Entry 5DMJ (X-ray diffraction, 2.79 A resolution); this record covers chains A and B.

Chain A:
Protein: Tumor necrosis factor receptor superfamily member 5
Organism: Homo sapiens
Notes: engineered mutation(s): D153, D180
UniProt: P25942 (TNR5_HUMAN); numbering as in UniProt (aligned over 23-193)
Amino-acid sequence (183 residues; row label = number of the first residue in the row):
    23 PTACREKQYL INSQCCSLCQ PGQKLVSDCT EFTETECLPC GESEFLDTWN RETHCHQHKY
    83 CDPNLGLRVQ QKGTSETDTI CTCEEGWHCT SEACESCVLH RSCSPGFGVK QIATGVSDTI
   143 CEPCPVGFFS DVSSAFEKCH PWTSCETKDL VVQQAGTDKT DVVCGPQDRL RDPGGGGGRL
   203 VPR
Disordered / not traced: 23, 189-205
Construct notes: expression tag (194-205)
Cystine bridges: Cys26-Cys37, Cys38-Cys51, Cys41-Cys59, Cys62-Cys77, Cys83-Cys103, Cys105-Cys119, Cys111-Cys116, Cys125-Cys143, Cys146-Cys161, Cys167-Cys186
Bound ions: K+: Cys125, Ser126, Phe129, Ser152, Asp153, Val154
From the paper describing this entry:
  - mutagenesis - H76R: unchanged binding to 3H65-5 domain antibody (dAb) (chain B)
  - specificity-determining residues: Trp109, Leu121

Chain B:
Protein: 3H65-5 domain antibody (dAb)
Organism: Homo sapiens
Notes: antibody fragment or engineered binder
Amino-acid sequence (121 residues; numbered -1 to 116 plus 4 insertion-coded residues; 1 number in that range is skipped by the numbering (no residue carries it; nothing is unmodelled there); the number before each row is that of its first residue; a row labelled like 82A-82C holds insertion residues (82A, then the next letters in order); numbers below 1 keep their minus sign (Ser-1 is residue -1)):
    -1 STEVQLLESG GGLVQPGGSL RLSCAASGFT FRDYEMWWVR QAPGKGLERV SAIN
   52A P
    53 QGTRTYYADS VMGRFTISRD NSKNTLYLQM
82A-82C NSL
    83 RAEDTAVYYC AKLPFTF
   101 DDWGQGTLVT VSSAAA
Disordered / not traced: -1 to 0, 115-116
Cystine bridges: Cys22-Cys92
From the paper describing this entry:
  - conformationally variable residues (side-chain flip): Trp103

How chain A and chain B interact:
Pairs across the interface (46):
  Pro85(A) - Phe99(B)
  Asn86(A) - Phe99(B)
  Leu87(A) - Phe99(B)
  Gly88(A) - Phe99(B)
  Glu107(A) - Gln39(B)
  Glu107(A) - Leu45(B)
  Gly108(A) - Leu45(B)
  Gly108(A) - Arg47(B)  hydrogen bond (backbone-side chain)
  Trp109(A) - Leu45(B)
  Trp109(A) - Phe97(B)
  Trp109(A) - Thr98(B)
  Trp109(A) - Phe99(B)  hydrophobic
  Trp109(A) - Trp103(B)
  His110(A) - Arg47(B)
  Cys119(A) - Thr98(B)
  Cys119(A) - Phe99(B)
  Val120(A) - Pro96(B)
  Val120(A) - Phe97(B)
  Leu121(A) - Val37(B)  hydrophobic
  Leu121(A) - Leu45(B)  hydrophobic
  Leu121(A) - Arg47(B)  hydrogen bond (backbone-side chain)
  Leu121(A) - Phe97(B)  hydrogen bond (backbone-backbone)
  His122(A) - Trp35(B)
  His122(A) - Arg47(B)  hydrogen bond
  His122(A) - Phe97(B)
  Ser124(A) - Leu95(B)
  Ser124(A) - Phe97(B)
  Gln133(A) - Tyr58(B)
  Ile134(A) - Arg47(B)
  Thr136(A) - Arg47(B)
  Ser155(A) - Leu95(B)
  Ser156(A) - Glu33(B)  hydrogen bond
  Ala157(A) - Glu33(B)  hydrogen bond (backbone-side chain)
  Ala157(A) - Trp35(B)
  Ala157(A) - Phe97(B)  hydrophobic
  Phe158(A) - Glu33(B)
  Phe158(A) - Trp35(B)  hydrophobic
  Phe158(A) - Ala50(B)  hydrophobic
  Phe158(A) - Ile51(B)
  Phe158(A) - Asn52(B)
  Phe158(A) - Arg56(B)
  Phe158(A) - Thr57(B)
  Phe158(A) - Tyr58(B)  hydrophobic
  Glu159(A) - Asn52(B)
  Glu159(A) - Arg56(B)
  His162(A) - Arg56(B)  hydrogen bond
Also at the interface, not in a pair above, chain A (24 interface residues in all): Glu106, Ala135
From the paper, about this interface:
  - specific contacts: Trp109(A)-Leu45(B), Trp109(A)-Thr98(B), Trp109(A)-Phe99(B), Trp109(A)-Trp103(B), Leu121(A)-Val37(B), Leu121(A)-Leu45(B), Leu121(A)-Arg47(B), Leu121(A)-Phe97(B)
  - epitope / paratope residues, chain A: Trp109(A), Val120(A), Leu121(A), His122(A), Ser124(A), Ser156(A), Ala157(A), Phe158(A), Glu159(A), His162(A)
  - interface residues, chain A: His122(A)
  - hot spots on chain A (mutagenesis) - W109L: decreased binding to 3H65-5 domain antibody (dAb) (chain B)
  - epitope / paratope residues, chain B: Glu33(B), Trp35(B), Val37(B), Leu45(B), Arg47(B), Ala50(B), Ile51(B), Asn52(B), Arg56(B), Thr57(B), Tyr58(B), Leu95(B), Pro96(B), Phe97(B), Thr98(B), Phe99(B), Trp103(B)

Overview:
24 residues of chain A and 18 residues of chain B are in contact; the contacts include 7 hydrogen bonds. Polar
pairs include Gly108(A)-Arg47(B), Leu121(A)-Arg47(B) and His122(A)-Arg47(B). The authors report contacts
between Trp109(A) and Leu45(B), Trp109(A) and Thr98(B) and Trp109(A) and Phe99(B) among others. The paper
reports that W109L of chain A reduces binding to 3H65-5 domain antibody (dAb) (chain B); epitope/paratope
residues Trp109(A), Val120(A) and Glu33(B) among others.
Here chain A is Tumor necrosis factor receptor superfamily member 5 and chain B is 3H65-5 domain antibody
(dAb), both from Homo sapiens. Entry 5DMJ (Structure of the extracellular domain of the CD40 in complex with
3H56-5 DAB) was determined by X-ray diffraction (same publication as 5IHL).
